PDB entry 8JNF | electron microscopy, 6.91 A resolution (low resolution: residue-level contacts below are approximate; hydrogen-bond / salt-bridge calls are withheld) | chains I and M of the 16 polymer chains in the assembly

Chain I:
Molecule: 156-nt DNA strand
From: synthetic construct
Sequence (156 nucleotides; each row starts with the number of its first residue):
     1 ATCAGAATCC CGGTGCCGAG GCCGCTCAAT TGGTCGTAGA CAGCTCTAGC ACCGCTTAAA
    61 CGCACGTACG CGCTGTCCCC CGCGTTTTAA CCGCCAAGGG GATTACACCC AAGACACCAG
   121 GCACGAGACA GAAAAAAACA ACGAAAACGG CCACCA
Not modelled in the structure: 124-156

Chain M:
Protein: DNA repair protein RAD51 homolog 1
From: Homo sapiens
UniProt: Q06609 (RAD51_HUMAN); residue numbers follow UniProt; this construct covers 1-339
Sequence (342 residues; numbered -2 to 339; the number before each row is that of its first residue; numbers below 1 keep their minus sign (Gly-2 is residue -2)):
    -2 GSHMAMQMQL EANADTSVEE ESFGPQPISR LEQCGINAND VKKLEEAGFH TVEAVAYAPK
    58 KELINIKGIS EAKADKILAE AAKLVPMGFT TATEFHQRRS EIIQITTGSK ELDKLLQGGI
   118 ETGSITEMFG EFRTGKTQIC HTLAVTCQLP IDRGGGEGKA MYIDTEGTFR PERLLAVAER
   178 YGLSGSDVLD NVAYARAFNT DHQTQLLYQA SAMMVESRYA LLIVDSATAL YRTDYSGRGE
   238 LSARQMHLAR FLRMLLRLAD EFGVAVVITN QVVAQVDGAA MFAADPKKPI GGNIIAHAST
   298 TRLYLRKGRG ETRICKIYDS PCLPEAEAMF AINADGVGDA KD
Not modelled in the structure: -2 to 20, 83-100, 271-288
Sequence notes: expression tag (-2 to 0)
What the authors report for this chain:
  - mutagenesis - E59R, K64A/K70A, K64A, S67E, K70A, R235D: decreased binding to nucleosome
  - mutagenesis - R27A: unchanged binding to nucleosome
  - mutagenesis - S67E: increased binding to nucleosome
  - mutagenesis - K64A, K64A/K70A, K70A: unchanged binding to DNA
  - mutagenesis - K64A, K64A/K70A, R235D: decreased binding to DNA

Interface between chain I and chain M:
Pairs across the interface - 10 pairs, chain I then chain M:
  DA114(I) with Gln242(M)
  DC115(I) with Gln242(M); Asn290(M)
  DA116(I) with Arg235(M); Leu238(M); Arg241(M); Gly289(M); Asn290(M)
  DC117(I) with Arg235(M)
  DC118(I) with Val270(M)

Overview:
Chain I and chain M form an interface of 5 and 7 residues respectively. From the paper: E59R, K64A/K70A and
K64A of chain M, among others, reduce binding to nucleosome; K64A, K64A/K70A and R235D of chain M reduce
binding to DNA.
Chain I is a 156-nt DNA strand (synthetic construct) and chain M is DNA repair protein RAD51 homolog 1 (Homo
sapiens); the structure, The cryo-EM structure of the RAD51 filament bound to the nucleosome, was determined
by electron microscopy together with 8JND, 8JNE, 8XBT, 8XBU and 8XBW from the same study.
